6L2N - chains B and C of the 3 polymer chains in the assembly; structure by X-ray diffraction, 2.45 A resolution.

== Chain B ==
Protein: RE_R_Pab1 domain-containing protein
Source organism: Pyrococcus abyssi (strain GE5 / Orsay)
UniProtKB: Q9V2B6 (Q9V2B6_PYRAB); numbering as in UniProt (aligned over 8-226)
Sequence (220 residues; each row starts with the number of its first residue):
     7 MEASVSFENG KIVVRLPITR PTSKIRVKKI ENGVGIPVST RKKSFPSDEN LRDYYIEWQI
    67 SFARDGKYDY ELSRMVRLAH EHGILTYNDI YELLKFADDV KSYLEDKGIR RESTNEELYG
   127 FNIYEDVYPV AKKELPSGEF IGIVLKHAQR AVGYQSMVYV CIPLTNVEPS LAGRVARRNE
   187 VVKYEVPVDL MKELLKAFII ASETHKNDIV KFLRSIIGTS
Not modelled in the structure: 7, 13-17, 224-226
Differences from the reference sequence: initiating methionine (7); engineered mutation Phe68 (Tyr in Q9V2B6), Ala154 (Lys in Q9V2B6)
Reported in the primary citation:
  - mutagenesis - Y68F, K154A: decreased catalytic activity (citing earlier work)
  - mutagenesis - P27G/Y68F, P27G/T28G/K154A, Y68F/K154A: decreased catalytic activity
  - binding site for the 23-nt DNA strand (chain C): Pro27, Thr28
  - mutagenesis - P27G/T28G/Y68F: abolished catalytic activity
  - mutagenesis - P27G/T28G/Y68F: decreased binding to sequence-specific dsDNA
  - catalytic residues: Asp214 (citing earlier work)
  - mutagenesis - P27G/T28G/K154A: decreased binding to the sequence-specific probe
  - mutagenesis - P27G/T28G/K154A: decreased binding to the nonspecific probe

== Chain C ==
Molecule: 23-nt DNA strand
Sequence (23 nucleotides; each row starts with the number of its first residue; numbers below 1 keep their minus sign (DT-11 is residue -11)):
   -11 TCAGCAGTAC TAAGTACTGC TGA

== Chain B / chain C interface ==
Pairs across the interface (18; chain B residue first):
  Thr25(B) - DA0(C)  sugar contact
  Thr25(B) - DA1(C)  hydrogen bond to the phosphate
  Arg26(B) - DA0(C)  hydrogen bond to the phosphate
  Arg26(B) - DA1(C)  salt bridge to the phosphate
  Pro27(B) - DT-1(C)  phosphate contact
  Pro27(B) - DA0(C)  sugar contact
  Thr28(B) - DC-2(C)  base contact
  Val44(B) - DA0(C)  phosphate contact
  Ser45(B) - DT-1(C)  sugar contact
  Ser45(B) - DA0(C)  phosphate contact
  Thr46(B) - DA0(C)  hydrogen bond to the phosphate
  Arg47(B) - DA0(C)  phosphate contact
  Arg47(B) - DA1(C)  salt bridge to the phosphate
  Lys48(B) - DT-1(C)  sugar contact
  Lys48(B) - DA0(C)  salt bridge to the phosphate
  Arg184(B) - DA1(C)  sugar contact
  Arg184(B) - DG2(C)  salt bridge to the phosphate
  Asn185(B) - DA1(C)  hydrogen bond to the phosphate

== In short ==
The interface between chain B and chain C involves 11 residues on one side and 5 on the other; the contacts
include 4 hydrogen bonds and 4 salt bridges. Polar contacts include Thr25(B)-DA1(C), Arg26(B)-DA0(C) and
Thr46(B)-DA0(C). The paper reports the catalytic residue Asp214(B); Y68F, K154A and P27G/Y68F of chain B,
among others, reduce catalytic activity; 6 substitutions were tested in all.
Chain B is RE_R_Pab1 domain-containing protein (Pyrococcus abyssi (strain GE5 / Orsay)) and chain C is a 23-nt
DNA strand; the structure, Crystal structure of the R.PabI(Y68F-K154A)-dsDNA(GTAC-3bp-GTAC) complex, was
determined by X-ray diffraction together with 6L2O and 6M3L from the same study.
